PDB entry 1SFO | X-ray diffraction, 3.61 A resolution | chains A and I of the 12 polymer chains in the assembly

# Chain A
Molecule: DNA-directed RNA polymerase II largest subunit
Source organism: Saccharomyces cerevisiae
Notes: EC 2.7.7.6
UniProtKB: P04050 (RPB1_YEAST); residue numbers follow UniProt; this construct covers 1-1733
Amino-acid sequence (1733 residues; each row starts with the number of its first residue):
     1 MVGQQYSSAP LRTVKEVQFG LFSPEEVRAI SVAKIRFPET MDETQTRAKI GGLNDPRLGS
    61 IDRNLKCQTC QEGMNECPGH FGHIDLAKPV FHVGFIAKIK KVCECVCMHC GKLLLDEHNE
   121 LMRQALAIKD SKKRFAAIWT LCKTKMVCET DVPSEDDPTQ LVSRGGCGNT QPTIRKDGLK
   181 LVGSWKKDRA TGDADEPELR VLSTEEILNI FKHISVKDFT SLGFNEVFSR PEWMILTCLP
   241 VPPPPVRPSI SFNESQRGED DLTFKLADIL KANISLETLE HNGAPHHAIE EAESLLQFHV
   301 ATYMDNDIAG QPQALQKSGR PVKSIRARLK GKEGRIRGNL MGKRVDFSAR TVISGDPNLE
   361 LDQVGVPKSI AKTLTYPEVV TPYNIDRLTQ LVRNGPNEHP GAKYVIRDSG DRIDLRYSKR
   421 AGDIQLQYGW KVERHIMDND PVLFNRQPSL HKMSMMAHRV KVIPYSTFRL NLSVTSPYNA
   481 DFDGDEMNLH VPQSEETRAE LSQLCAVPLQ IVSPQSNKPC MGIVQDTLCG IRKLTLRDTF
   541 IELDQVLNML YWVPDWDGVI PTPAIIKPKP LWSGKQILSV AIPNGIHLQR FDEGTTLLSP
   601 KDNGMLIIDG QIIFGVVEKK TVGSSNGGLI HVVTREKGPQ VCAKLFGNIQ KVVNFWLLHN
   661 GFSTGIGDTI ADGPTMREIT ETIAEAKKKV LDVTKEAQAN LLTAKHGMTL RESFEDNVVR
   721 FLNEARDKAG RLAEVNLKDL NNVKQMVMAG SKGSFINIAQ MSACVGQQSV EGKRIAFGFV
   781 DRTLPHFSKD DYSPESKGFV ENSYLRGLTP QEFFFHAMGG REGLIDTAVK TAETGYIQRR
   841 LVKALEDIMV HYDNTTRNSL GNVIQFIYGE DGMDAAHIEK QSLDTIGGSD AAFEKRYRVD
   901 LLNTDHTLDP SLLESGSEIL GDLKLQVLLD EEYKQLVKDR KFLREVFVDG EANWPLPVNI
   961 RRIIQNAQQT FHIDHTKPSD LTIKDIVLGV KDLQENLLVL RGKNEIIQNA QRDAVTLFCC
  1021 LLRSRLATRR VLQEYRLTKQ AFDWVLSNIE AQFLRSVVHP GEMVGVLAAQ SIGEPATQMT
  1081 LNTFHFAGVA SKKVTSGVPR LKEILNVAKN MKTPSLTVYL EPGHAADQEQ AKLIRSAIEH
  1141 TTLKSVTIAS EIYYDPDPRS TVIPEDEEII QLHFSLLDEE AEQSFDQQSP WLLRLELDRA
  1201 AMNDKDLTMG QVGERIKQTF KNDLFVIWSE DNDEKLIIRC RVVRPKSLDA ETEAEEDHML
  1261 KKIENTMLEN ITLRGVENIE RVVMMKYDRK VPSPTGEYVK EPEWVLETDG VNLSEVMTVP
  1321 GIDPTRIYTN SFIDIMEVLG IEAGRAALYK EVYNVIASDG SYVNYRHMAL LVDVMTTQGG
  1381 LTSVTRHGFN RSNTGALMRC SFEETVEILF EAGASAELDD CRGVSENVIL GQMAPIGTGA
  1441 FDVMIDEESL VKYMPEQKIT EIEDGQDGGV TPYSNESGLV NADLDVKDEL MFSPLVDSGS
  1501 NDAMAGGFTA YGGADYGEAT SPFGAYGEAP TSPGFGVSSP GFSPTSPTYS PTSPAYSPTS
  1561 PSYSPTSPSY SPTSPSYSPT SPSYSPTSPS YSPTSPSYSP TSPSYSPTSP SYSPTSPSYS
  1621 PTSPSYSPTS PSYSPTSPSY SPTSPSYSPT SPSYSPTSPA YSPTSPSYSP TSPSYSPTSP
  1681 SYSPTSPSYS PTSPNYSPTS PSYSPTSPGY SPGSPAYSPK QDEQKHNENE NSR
Not modelled in the structure: 1-2, 155-160, 187-198, 1082-1091, 1177-1186, 1244-1253, 1446-1733
Ion coordination: Zn2+ site 1: Cys-70, Cys-77; Zn2+ site 2: Cys-107, Cys-148; Mg2+: Asp-481, Asp-483, Asp-485 (shared with 1 residue of chain R)
Curated features (UniProtKB/Swiss-Prot):
  - region: Pro-248 to Asp-260 (Lid loop), Asn-306 to Lys-323 (Rudder loop), Pro-810 to Glu-822 (Bridging helix)
  - binding site (Zn(2+)): Cys-67, Cys-70, Cys-77, His-80, Cys-107, Cys-110, Cys-148, Cys-167
  - binding site (Mg(2+)): Asp-481, Asp-483, Asp-485
  - modified residue: Thr-1471 (Phosphothreonine)
  - cross-link (Glycyl lysine isopeptide (Lys-Gly)): Lys-695 (interchain with G-Cter in ubiquitin), Lys-1246 (interchain with G-Cter in ubiquitin), Lys-1350 (interchain with G-Cter in ubiquitin)
  - natural variant: Ser-1653 to Pro-1659 (deletion: In strain: A364A)
  - mutagenesis: Lys-1246 (K1246R: Impairs ubiquitination during transcription stress)

# Chain I
Molecule: DNA-directed RNA polymerase II 14.2 kDa polypeptide
Source organism: Saccharomyces cerevisiae
Notes: EC 2.7.7.6
UniProtKB: P27999 (RPB9_YEAST); numbering as in UniProt (aligned over 1-122)
Amino-acid sequence (122 residues; each row starts with the number of its first residue):
     1 MTTFRFCRDC NNMLYPREDK ENNRLLFECR TCSYVEEAGS PLVYRHELIT NIGETAGVVQ
    61 DIGSDPTLPR SDRECPKCHS RENVFFQSQQ RRKDTSMVLF FVCLSCSHIF TSDQKNKRTQ
   121 FS
Not modelled in the structure: 1, 121-122
Ion coordination: Zn2+ site 1: Cys-7, Arg-8, Cys-10; Zn2+ site 2: Cys-75, Cys-78, Cys-103
Curated features (UniProtKB/Swiss-Prot):
  - zinc finger: Cys-7 to Cys-32 (C4-type), Ser-71 to Thr-111 (TFIIS-type)
  - binding site (Zn(2+)): Cys-7, Cys-10, Cys-29, Cys-32, Cys-75, Cys-78, Cys-103, Cys-106
  - modified residue: Ser-40 (Phosphoserine)

# How chain A and chain I interact
Residue-residue contacts (58):
  Ala-697(A) / Met-97(I)
  Gln-698(A) / Met-97(I)
  Gln-698(A) / Val-98(I)
  Gln-698(A) / Leu-99(I)
  Gln-698(A) / Ser-112(I)  hydrogen bond (backbone-side chain)
  Ala-699(A) / Ser-112(I)
  Ala-699(A) / Gln-114(I)
  Asn-700(A) / Ser-96(I)
  Asn-700(A) / Asp-113(I)  hydrogen bond
  Asn-700(A) / Lys-115(I)
  Asn-700(A) / Asn-116(I)
  Leu-701(A) / Gln-114(I)
  Leu-701(A) / Lys-115(I)
  Thr-709(A) / Lys-93(I)
  Thr-709(A) / Asp-94(I)
  Arg-711(A) / Gln-87(I)  hydrogen bond
  Arg-711(A) / Thr-95(I)  hydrogen bond (side chain-backbone)
  Arg-711(A) / Ser-96(I)
  Arg-711(A) / Met-97(I)
  Phe-714(A) / Met-97(I)  hydrophobic
  Asp-781(A) / Gln-89(I)
  Arg-782(A) / Thr-67(I)
  Ser-788(A) / Thr-67(I)
  Ser-788(A) / Leu-68(I)
  Ser-788(A) / Pro-69(I)
  Lys-789(A) / Asp-65(I)  salt bridge
  Lys-789(A) / Thr-67(I)  hydrogen bond
  Lys-789(A) / Pro-69(I)
  Asp-790(A) / Phe-86(I)
  Asp-790(A) / Gln-87(I)
  Asp-790(A) / Arg-91(I)  salt bridge
  Tyr-792(A) / Gln-87(I)  hydrogen bond
  Thr-1147(A) / Leu-48(I)
  Ile-1148(A) / Glu-47(I)
  Ile-1148(A) / Leu-48(I)  hydrogen bond (backbone-backbone)
  Ile-1148(A) / Ile-49(I)
  Ala-1149(A) / Arg-45(I)
  Ala-1149(A) / Glu-47(I)
  Ser-1150(A) / Arg-45(I)
  Ser-1150(A) / His-46(I)  hydrogen bond (backbone-backbone)
  Glu-1151(A) / Leu-42(I)
  Glu-1151(A) / Tyr-44(I)
  Glu-1151(A) / Arg-45(I)  salt bridge
  Ile-1152(A) / Pro-41(I)
  Ile-1152(A) / Leu-42(I)
  Ile-1152(A) / Val-43(I)  hydrogen bond (backbone-backbone)
  Ile-1152(A) / Tyr-44(I)  hydrogen bond (backbone-backbone)
  Tyr-1153(A) / Pro-41(I)
  Tyr-1153(A) / Leu-42(I)  hydrophobic
  Tyr-1154(A) / Glu-18(I)  hydrogen bond
  Tyr-1154(A) / Asp-19(I)
  Tyr-1154(A) / Asn-23(I)
  Tyr-1154(A) / Arg-24(I)
  Tyr-1154(A) / Leu-25(I)  hydrophobic
  Tyr-1154(A) / Pro-41(I)  hydrogen bond (backbone-backbone)
  Pro-1190(A) / Glu-18(I)
  Glu-1264(A) / Tyr-44(I)  hydrogen bond
  Glu-1264(A) / His-46(I)  salt bridge
Interface residues without a listed pair, chain A (32 interface residues in all): Leu-710, Lys-1144, Val-1162, Trp-1191, Glu-1196, Asp-1257, Lys-1261, Leu-1268
Interface residues without a listed pair, chain I (37 interface residues in all): Pro-16, Phe-85, Arg-92

# Summary
32 residues of chain A face 37 of chain I across their interface; the contacts include 13 hydrogen bonds and 4
salt bridges. Polar contacts include Lys-789(A)/Asp-65(I), Asp-790(A)/Arg-91(I) and Glu-1151(A)/Arg-45(I).
Chain A is DNA-directed RNA polymerase II largest subunit and chain I is DNA-directed RNA polymerase II 14.2
kDa polypeptide, both from Saccharomyces cerevisiae; the structure, RNA polymerase II strand separated
elongation complex, was determined by X-ray diffraction.
